7Y22 - chains M and X of the 8 polymer chains in the assembly; structure by electron microscopy, 4.00 A resolution.

[Chain M (and X)]
Name: phage tail tubular protein A
Organism: Klebsiella phage Kp7
Notes: chain X of this document is another copy of the same molecule, construct and numbering; everything in this record applies to it too
Amino-acid sequence (241 residues; each row starts with the number of its first residue):
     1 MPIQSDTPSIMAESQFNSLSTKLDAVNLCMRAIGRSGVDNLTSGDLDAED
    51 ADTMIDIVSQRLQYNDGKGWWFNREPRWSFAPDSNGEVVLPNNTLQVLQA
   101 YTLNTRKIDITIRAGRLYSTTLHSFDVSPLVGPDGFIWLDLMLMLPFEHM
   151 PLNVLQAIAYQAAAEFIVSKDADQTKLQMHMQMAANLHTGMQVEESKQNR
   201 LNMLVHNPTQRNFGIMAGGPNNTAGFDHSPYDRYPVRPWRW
Unresolved in the structure: 1-3, 219-241 (chain X: 1-8, 219-241)

[Chain M / chain X interface]
Contacting residue pairs (56; chain M residue first):
  S14(M) with H149(X)
  Q15(M) with P146(X)
  F16(M) with D56(X); N93(X); M144(X), hydrophobic; P146(X), hydrophobic
  N17(M) with D56(X)
  S18(M) with Q60(X); N93(X); M144(X)
  L19(M) with I57(X), hydrophobic; Q60(X)
  R31(M) with T53(X); M54(X)
  W71(M) with T111(X)
  F72(M) with T111(X)
  R74(M) with T120(X)
  E75(M) with R113(X), salt bridge; T120(X); H123(X)
  P76(M) with T120(X); T121(X); H123(X), hydrogen bond (backbone-side chain)
  R77(M) with H123(X)
  W78(M) with H123(X)
  L145(M) with R113(X)
  H149(M) with R113(X); A114(X)
  L152(M) with Q60(X), hydrogen bond (backbone-side chain); N93(X)
  N153(M) with Q60(X); Y64(X); L95(X), hydrogen bond (side chain-backbone)
  Q156(M) with I57(X); Q60(X)
  Y160(M) with R61(X); E165(X)
  T175(M) with V168(X)
  K176(M) with V168(X)
  M179(M) with E165(X); V168(X), hydrophobic
  M183(M) with R61(X)
  N186(M) with D66(X)
  G190(M) with D66(X); G67(X), hydrogen bond (backbone-backbone)
  V193(M) with G67(X)
  E194(M) with Y64(X); Q96(X)
  K197(M) with K68(X); Q96(X); L98(X)
  Q198(M) with V97(X), hydrogen bond (side chain-backbone); L98(X)
  N199(M) with K107(X); D109(X)
  R200(M) with Y101(X)
Other interface residues (no listed pair), chain M (38 interface residues in all): M11, L28, A32, M150, P151, L187
Other interface residues (no listed pair), chain X (39 interface residues in all): D50, N65, N92, T94, I110, I112, Y118, F147, S169, L177

[Overview]
The interface between chain M and chain X involves 38 residues on one side and 39 on the other; the contacts
include 5 hydrogen bonds and 1 salt bridge. Among the polar pairs are E75(M)-R113(X), P76(M)-H123(X) and
L152(M)-Q60(X).
Chain M and chain X are both phage tail tubular protein A (Klebsiella phage Kp7); the structure, CryoEM
structure of Klebsiella phage Kp7 tail complex applied with C6 symmetry, was determined by electron
microscopy.
